Entry 3JRA (X-ray diffraction, 3.11 A resolution); this record covers chains A and C of the 4 polymer chains in the assembly.

== Chain A ==
Molecule: DNA-binding protein fis
Organism: Escherichia coli
UniProtKB: P0A6R3 (FIS_ECOLI); numbering as in UniProt (aligned over 1-98)
Sequence (98 residues; each row starts with the number of its first residue):
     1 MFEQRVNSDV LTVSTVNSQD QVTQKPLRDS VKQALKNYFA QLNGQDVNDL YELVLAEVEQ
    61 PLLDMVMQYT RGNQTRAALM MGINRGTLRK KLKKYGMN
Unresolved in the structure: 1-7
UniProt features mapped onto this chain:
  - DNA-binding region: Gln-74 to Lys-93 (H-T-H motif)
  - region: Asn-17 to Gly-44 (Required for the stimulation of HIN-mediated recombination)

== Chain C ==
Molecule: 27-nt DNA strand
Sequence (27 nucleotides; each row starts with the number of its first residue):
     1 AAATTTGGTC ATTTCTTAAC TAAATTT

== How chain A and chain C interact ==
Pairs across the interface (9):
  Gly-82(A) / DT17(C)  phosphate contact
  Ile-83(A) / DT17(C)  phosphate contact
  Asn-84(A) / DT17(C)  hydrogen bond to the phosphate
  Asn-84(A) / DA18(C)  hydrogen bond to the base
  Thr-87(A) / DT16(C)  sugar contact
  Thr-87(A) / DT17(C)  hydrogen bond to the phosphate
  Lys-90(A) / DC15(C)  sugar contact
  Lys-90(A) / DT16(C)  salt bridge to the phosphate
  Lys-91(A) / DT16(C)  salt bridge to the phosphate
Also at the interface, not in a pair above, chain A (7 interface residues in all): Arg-85
Also at the interface, not in a pair above, chain C (5 interface residues in all): DC20

== In short ==
Chain A and chain C form an interface of 7 and 5 residues respectively, with 3 hydrogen bonds and 2 salt
bridges. Polar contacts include Asn-84(A)/DA18(C), Asn-84(A)/DT17(C) and Thr-87(A)/DT17(C).
Chain A is DNA-binding protein fis (Escherichia coli) and chain C is a 27-nt DNA strand; the structure,
Crystal structure of Fis bound to 27bp non consensus sequence DNA F6, was determined by X-ray diffraction,
deposited together with 3IV5, 3JR9, 3JRB, 3JRC, 3JRD, 3JRE and 4 further entries.
